Entry 6JYR (X-ray diffraction, 1.50 A resolution); this record covers chains A and B.

== Chain A (and B) ==
Molecule: norovirus P domain protein
From: Human norovirus - Alphatron
Notes: chain B of this document is another copy of the same molecule, construct and numbering; everything in this record applies to it too
Sequence (308 residues; row label = number of the first residue in the row):
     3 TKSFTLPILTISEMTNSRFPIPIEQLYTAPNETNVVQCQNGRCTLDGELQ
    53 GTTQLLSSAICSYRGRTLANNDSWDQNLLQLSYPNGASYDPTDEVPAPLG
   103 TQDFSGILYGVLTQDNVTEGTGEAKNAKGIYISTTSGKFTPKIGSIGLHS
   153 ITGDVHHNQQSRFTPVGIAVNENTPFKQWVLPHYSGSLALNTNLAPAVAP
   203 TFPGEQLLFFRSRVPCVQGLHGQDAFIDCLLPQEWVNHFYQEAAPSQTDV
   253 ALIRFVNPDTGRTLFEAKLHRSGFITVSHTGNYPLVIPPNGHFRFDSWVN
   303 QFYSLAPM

== Chain A / chain B interface ==
Pairs across the interface (99):
  Pro9(A) - Gln243(B)
  Ile10(A) - Gln243(B)  hydrogen bond (backbone-side chain)
  Leu11(A) - Gln243(B)
  Ser14(A) - Leu58(B)
  Glu15(A) - Leu57(B)
  Glu15(A) - Leu58(B)
  Met16(A) - Leu58(B)
  Thr17(A) - Leu58(B)
  Thr17(A) - Ser60(B)
  Pro22(A) - Ser60(B)  hydrogen bond (backbone-side chain)
  Ile23(A) - Ser60(B)
  Pro24(A) - Leu58(B)  hydrophobic
  Pro24(A) - Ser60(B)
  Leu57(A) - Leu11(B)  hydrophobic
  Leu58(A) - Ser14(B)
  Leu58(A) - Glu15(B)
  Leu58(A) - Met16(B)
  Leu58(A) - Thr17(B)
  Leu58(A) - Pro24(B)  hydrophobic
  Leu58(A) - Glu236(B)
  Ser59(A) - Ser59(B)  hydrogen bond
  Ser59(A) - Ser60(B)
  Ser60(A) - Pro22(B)
  Ser60(A) - Ile23(B)
  Ser60(A) - Pro24(B)
  Trp76(A) - Glu125(B)
  Tyr111(A) - Val113(B)
  Tyr111(A) - Ala129(B)
  Val113(A) - Val113(B)  hydrophobic
  Val113(A) - Val168(B)  hydrophobic
  Thr115(A) - Pro217(B)
  Thr115(A) - Val219(B)
  Asn118(A) - Cys218(B)
  Asn118(A) - Gly221(B)
  Asn118(A) - Leu222(B)  hydrogen bond (side chain-backbone)
  Asn118(A) - His223(B)
  Asn118(A) - Gln225(B)  hydrogen bond (side chain-backbone)
  Val119(A) - Gly221(B)  hydrogen bond (backbone-backbone)
  Val119(A) - His223(B)
  Thr120(A) - His223(B)
  Glu121(A) - Val172(B)
  Glu121(A) - Asn173(B)
  Glu121(A) - Glu174(B)
  Glu121(A) - Gln220(B)  hydrogen bond (backbone-side chain)
  Glu121(A) - Gly221(B)
  Gly124(A) - Gln220(B)  hydrogen bond (backbone-side chain)
  Glu125(A) - Trp76(B)
  Glu125(A) - Tyr133(B)
  Glu125(A) - His151(B)  salt bridge
  Glu125(A) - Ile153(B)
  Glu125(A) - Gln220(B)
  Ala126(A) - Tyr111(B)  hydrophobic
  Ala126(A) - Tyr133(B)  hydrogen bond (backbone-side chain)
  Ala126(A) - Ile153(B)  hydrophobic
  Ala126(A) - Val219(B)
  Ala126(A) - Gln220(B)
  Lys127(A) - Val219(B)  hydrogen bond (backbone-backbone)
  Asn128(A) - Cys218(B)  hydrogen bond (side chain-backbone)
  Asn128(A) - Val219(B)  hydrogen bond (backbone-backbone)
  Ala129(A) - Tyr111(B)
  Ala129(A) - Val219(B)  hydrophobic
  Tyr133(A) - Glu125(B)
  Tyr133(A) - Ala126(B)  hydrogen bond (side chain-backbone)
  His151(A) - Glu125(B)  salt bridge
  Ile153(A) - Glu125(B)
  Ile153(A) - Ala126(B)  hydrophobic
  Arg164(A) - Pro217(B)
  Val168(A) - Val113(B)  hydrophobic
  Val172(A) - Glu121(B)
  Asn173(A) - Glu121(B)
  Glu174(A) - Glu121(B)
  Glu174(A) - Gly122(B)
  Arg215(A) - Arg164(B)  hydrogen bond (backbone-side chain)
  Val216(A) - Arg164(B)
  Pro217(A) - Thr115(B)
  Pro217(A) - Arg164(B)
  Cys218(A) - Asn118(B)
  Cys218(A) - Asn128(B)  hydrogen bond (backbone-side chain)
  Val219(A) - Thr115(B)
  Val219(A) - Ala126(B)
  Val219(A) - Lys127(B)  hydrogen bond (backbone-backbone)
  Val219(A) - Asn128(B)  hydrogen bond (backbone-backbone)
  Val219(A) - Ala129(B)  hydrophobic
  Gln220(A) - Glu121(B)  hydrogen bond (side chain-backbone)
  Gln220(A) - Gly124(B)  hydrogen bond (side chain-backbone)
  Gln220(A) - Glu125(B)
  Gly221(A) - Asn118(B)
  Gly221(A) - Val119(B)  hydrogen bond (backbone-backbone)
  Gly221(A) - Glu121(B)
  Leu222(A) - Asn118(B)  hydrogen bond (backbone-side chain)
  Leu222(A) - Glu121(B)  hydrogen bond (backbone-side chain)
  His223(A) - Asn118(B)
  His223(A) - Val119(B)
  His223(A) - Thr120(B)
  Gln225(A) - Asn118(B)  hydrogen bond (backbone-side chain)
  Glu236(A) - Leu58(B)
  Gln243(A) - Pro9(B)
  Gln243(A) - Ile10(B)  hydrogen bond (side chain-backbone)
  Gln243(A) - Leu11(B)
Interface residues without a listed pair, chain A (53 interface residues in all): Glu26, Thr166, Pro167, Gly224, Tyr242
Interface residues without a listed pair, chain B (52 interface residues in all): Asn87, Ser152, Thr166, Pro167, Tyr242

== Summary ==
53 residues of chain A and 52 residues of chain B are in contact; the contacts include 24 hydrogen bonds and 2
salt bridges. Among the polar pairs are Glu125(A)-His151(B), Ile10(A)-Gln243(B) and Pro22(A)-Ser60(B).
Both chains are norovirus P domain protein (Human norovirus - Alphatron). Entry 6JYR (GII.13/21 noroviruses
recognize glycans with a terminal beta-galactose via an unconventional glycan binding site) was determined by
X-ray diffraction together with 6JYN, 6JYO and 6JYS from the same study.
